1C7I - chain A; structure by X-ray diffraction, 2.00 A resolution.

[Chain A]
Name: Protein (para-nitrobenzyl esterase)
Source organism: Bacillus subtilis
Notes: EC 3.1.1.-
UniProtKB: P37967 (PNBA_BACSU); numbering as in UniProt (aligned over 1-489)
Chain sequence (489 residues; row label = number of the first residue in the row):
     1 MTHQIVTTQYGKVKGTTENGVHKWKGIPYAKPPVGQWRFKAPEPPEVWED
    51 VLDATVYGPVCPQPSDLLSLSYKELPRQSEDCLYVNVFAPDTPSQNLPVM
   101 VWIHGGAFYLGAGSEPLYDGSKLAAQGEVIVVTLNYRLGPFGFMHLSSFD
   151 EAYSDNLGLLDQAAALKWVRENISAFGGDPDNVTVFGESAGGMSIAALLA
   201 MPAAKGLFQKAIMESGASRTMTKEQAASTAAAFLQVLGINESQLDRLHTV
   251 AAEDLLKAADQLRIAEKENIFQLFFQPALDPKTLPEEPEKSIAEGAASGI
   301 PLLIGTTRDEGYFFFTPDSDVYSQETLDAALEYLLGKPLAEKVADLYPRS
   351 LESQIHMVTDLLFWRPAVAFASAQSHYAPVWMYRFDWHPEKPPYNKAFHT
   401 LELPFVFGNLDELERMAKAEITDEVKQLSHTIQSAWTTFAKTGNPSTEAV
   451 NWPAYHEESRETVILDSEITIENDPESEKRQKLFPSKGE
Disordered / not traced: 1, 485-489
Differences from the reference sequence: engineered mutation Val56 (Ala in P37967), Val60 (Ile in P37967), Lys73 (Thr in P37967), Met144 (Leu in P37967), Phe313 (Leu in P37967), Tyr322 (His in P37967), Val343 (Ala in P37967), Val358 (Met in P37967), Phe370 (Tyr in P37967), Thr400 (Ala in P37967), Glu412 (Gly in P37967), Thr437 (Ile in P37967), Ser459 (Thr in P37967)
Metal / ion sites: Ca2+: Thr2, His3, His388
UniProt features mapped onto this chain:
  - active site: Ser189 (Acyl-ester intermediate), Glu310 (Charge relay system), His399 (Charge relay system)
  - modified residue: Ser189 (Phosphoserine)
  - natural variant: Pro59 (S59P: In strain: NRRL B8079; this construct carries the variant), Gln95 (K95Q: In strain: NRRL B8079; this construct carries the variant), Asp150 (N150D: In strain: NRRL B8079; this construct carries the variant), Ala230 (S230A: In strain: NRRL B8079; this construct carries the variant), Ser242 (G242S: In strain: NRRL B8079; this construct carries the variant), Arg246 (K246R: In strain: NRRL B8079; this construct carries the variant), Ala251 (S251A: In strain: NRRL B8079; this construct carries the variant), Ser291 (A291S: In strain: NRRL B8079; this construct carries the variant), Val343 (V343A: In strain: NRRL B8079), Glu390 (K390E: In strain: NRRL B8079; this construct carries the variant), Val463 (L463V: In strain: NRRL B8079; this construct carries the variant)
What the authors report for this chain:
  - conformationally variable residues (loop rearrangement, order/disorder transition): Asp66 to Glu74, Ile270, Phe315 to Gln324, Leu362, Glu414 to Glu420
  - contacts within the chain: Lys73-Glu74 (salt bridge), Ile270-Tyr322 (hydrogen bond), Ser323-Thr326 (hydrogen bond), Thr400-Met416, His456-Ser459 (hydrogen bond)
  - mutagenesis - L313F, A400T, G412E, I437T: increased stability (citing earlier work)

[Overview]
The Ca2+ site is built by Thr2, His3 and His388. UniProt lists 3 active-site residues. From the paper: L313F,
A400T and G412E, among others, increase stability; conformational variability at Asp66, Ile270 and Phe315
among others.
Chain A is Protein (para-nitrobenzyl esterase) (Bacillus subtilis); the structure, Thermophylic pnb esterase,
was determined by X-ray diffraction, deposited together with 1C7J and 1QE3.
